4TVW - chain A; structure by X-ray diffraction, 3.50 A resolution.

# Chain A
Protein: Lipoate-protein ligase A
From: Escherichia coli
Notes: EC 2.7.7.63; fragment: UNP residues
Reference sequence: P32099 (LPLA_ECOLI); residues 0-337 here correspond to UniProt positions 1-338 (UniProt number = residue number + 1)
Chain sequence (341 residues; each row starts with the number of its first residue; numbers below 1 keep their minus sign (Gly-3 is residue -3)):
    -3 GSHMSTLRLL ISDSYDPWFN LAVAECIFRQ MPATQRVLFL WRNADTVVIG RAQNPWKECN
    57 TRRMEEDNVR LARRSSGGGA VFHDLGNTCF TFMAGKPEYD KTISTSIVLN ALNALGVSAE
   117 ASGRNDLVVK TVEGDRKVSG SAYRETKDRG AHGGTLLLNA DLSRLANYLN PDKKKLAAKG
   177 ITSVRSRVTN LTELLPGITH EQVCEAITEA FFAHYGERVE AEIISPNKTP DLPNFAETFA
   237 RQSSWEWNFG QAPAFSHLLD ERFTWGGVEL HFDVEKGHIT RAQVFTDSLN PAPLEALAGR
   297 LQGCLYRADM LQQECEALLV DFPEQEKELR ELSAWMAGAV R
Not modelled in the structure: -3 to 0
Sequence notes: expression tag (-3 to -1); engineered mutation Ala20 (Glu21 in P32099), Ala147 (Phe148 in P32099), Gly149 (His150 in P32099)
Small-molecule neighbours: 37P (5'-O-{[5-(7-hydroxy-3-oxo-3H-phenoxazin-2-yl)pentanoyl]sulfamoyl}adenosine): Leu17, Ala20, Trp37, Val44, Arg70, Ser72, Gly74, Gly75, Ala76, Val77, Phe78, His79, Asn83, Thr87, Met89, Asn121, Asp122, Lys133, Ser135, Gly136, Ser137, Ala138, Arg140, Ala147, Gly149, Gly150, Thr151, Leu153, Leu161, Leu165, Ser179, Val180, Arg181, Ser182, Val184
Swiss-Prot annotation at these positions:
  - binding site (ATP): Arg70, Gly75 to Phe78, Lys133
  - binding site ((R)-lipoate): Lys133
Reported in the primary citation:
  - binding site for 37P: Arg70, His79, Arg140
  - mutagenesis - E20A/F147A/H149G: increased catalytic activity on resorufin

# In short
Bound to chain A: compound 37P. From UniProt: 6 ATP-binding residues and (R)-lipoate-binding residue Lys133.
The paper reports a binding site for 37P at Arg70, His79 and Arg140; E20A/F147A/H149G increase catalytic
activity on resorufin.
Chain A is Lipoate-protein ligase A (Escherichia coli); the structure, Resorufin ligase with bound
resorufin-AMP analog, was determined by X-ray diffraction together with 4TVY from the same study.
